Entry 7RZF (electron microscopy, 3.40 A resolution); this record covers chains A and b of the 4 polymer chains in the assembly.

== Chain A ==
Molecule: Cysteine-free Insulin-degrading enzyme
Organism: Homo sapiens
Notes: EC 3.4.24.56
Reference sequence: P14735 (IDE_HUMAN); residue numbers follow UniProt; this construct covers 1-1011
Sequence (1011 residues; row label = number of the first residue in the row):
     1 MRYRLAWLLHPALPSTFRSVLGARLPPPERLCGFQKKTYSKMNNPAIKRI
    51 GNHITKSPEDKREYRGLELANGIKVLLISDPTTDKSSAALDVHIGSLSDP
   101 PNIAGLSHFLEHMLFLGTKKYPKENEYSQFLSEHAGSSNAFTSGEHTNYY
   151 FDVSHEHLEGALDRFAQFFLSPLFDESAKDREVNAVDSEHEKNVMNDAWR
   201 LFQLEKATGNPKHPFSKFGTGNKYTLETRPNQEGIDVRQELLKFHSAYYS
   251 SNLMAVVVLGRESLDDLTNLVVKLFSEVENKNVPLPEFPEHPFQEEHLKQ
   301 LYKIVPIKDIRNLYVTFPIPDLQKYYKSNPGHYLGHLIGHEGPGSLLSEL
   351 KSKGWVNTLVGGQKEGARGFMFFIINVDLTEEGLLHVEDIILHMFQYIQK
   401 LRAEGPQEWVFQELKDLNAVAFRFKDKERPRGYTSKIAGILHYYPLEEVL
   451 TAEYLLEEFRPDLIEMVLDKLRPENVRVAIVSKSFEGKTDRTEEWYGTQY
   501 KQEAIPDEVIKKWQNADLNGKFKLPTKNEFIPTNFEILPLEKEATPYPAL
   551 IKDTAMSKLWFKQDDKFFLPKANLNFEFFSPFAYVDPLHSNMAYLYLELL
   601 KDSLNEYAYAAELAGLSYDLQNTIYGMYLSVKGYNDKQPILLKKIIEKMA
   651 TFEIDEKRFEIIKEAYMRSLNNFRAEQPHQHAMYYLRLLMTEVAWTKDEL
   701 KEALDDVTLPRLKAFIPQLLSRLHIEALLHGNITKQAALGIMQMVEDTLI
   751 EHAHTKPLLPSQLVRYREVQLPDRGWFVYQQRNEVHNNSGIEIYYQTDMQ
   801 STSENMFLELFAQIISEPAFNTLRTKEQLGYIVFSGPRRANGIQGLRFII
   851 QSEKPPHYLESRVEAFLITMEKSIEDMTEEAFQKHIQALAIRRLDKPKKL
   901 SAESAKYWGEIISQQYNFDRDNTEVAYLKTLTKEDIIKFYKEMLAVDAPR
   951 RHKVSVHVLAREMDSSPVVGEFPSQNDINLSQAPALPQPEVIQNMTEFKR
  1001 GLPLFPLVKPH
Unresolved in the structure: 1-46, 964-980
Sequence notes: engineered mutation Leu-110 (Cys in P14735), Ser-171 (Cys in P14735), Ala-178 (Cys in P14735), Val-257 (Cys in P14735), Leu-414 (Cys in P14735), Asn-573 (Cys in P14735), Ser-590 (Cys in P14735), Ser-789 (Cys in P14735), Ala-812 (Cys in P14735), Ala-819 (Cys in P14735), Ser-904 (Cys in P14735), Ser-966 (Cys in P14735), Ser-974 (Cys in P14735)
Curated features (UniProtKB/Swiss-Prot):
  - motif: Glu-853 to Tyr-858 (SlyX motif)
  - active site: Glu-111 (Proton acceptor)
  - binding site (Zn(2+)): His-108, His-112, Glu-189
  - binding site (substrate): His-336 to Gly-342, Leu-359 to Gln-363
  - binding site (ATP): Arg-429, Asp-895 to Ser-901
  - modified residue (N6-succinyllysine): Lys-192, Lys-697
  - mutagenesis: Glu-111 (E111Q: Loss of catalytic activity), Ser-132 (S132C: Increases catalytic rate towards INS and amyloid; when associated with C-817), Asn-184 (N184C: Increases catalytic rate towards INS and amyloid; when associated with C-828), Pro-286 (P286G: Reduced enzyme activity), Gly-366 to Gly-369 (Reduced enzyme activity), Asp-426 (D426C: Increases catalytic rate towards INS and amyloid; when associated with C-899), Tyr-496 (Y496A: Strongly reduced enzyme activity), Phe-530 (F530A: Strongly increased enzyme activity), Arg-767 (R767A: Decreases dimerization. No effect on degradation of ANP. Retains the ability to degrade an aberrant form of ANP, when in the presence of both ANP and the aberrant ANP), Glu-817 (E817C: Increases catalytic rate towards INS and amyloid; when associated with C-132), Gln-828 (Q828C: Increases catalytic rate towards INS and amyloid; when associated with C-184), Tyr-831 (Y831F: No effect on catalytic activity), 1 further mutagenesis entry in UniProt

== Chain b ==
Molecule: Insulin B chain
Organism: Homo sapiens
Reference sequence: P01308 (INS_HUMAN); residues 1-30 here correspond to UniProt positions 25-54 (UniProt number = residue number + 24)
Sequence (30 residues; row label = number of the first residue in the row):
     1 FVNQHLCGSHLVEALYLVCGERGFFYTPLT
Unresolved in the structure: 6-30
Sequence notes: conflict Leu-29 (Lys53 in P01308)

== Chain A / chain b interface ==
Residue-residue contacts - 16 pairs, chain A then chain b:
  His-332(A) with Gln-4(b); His-5(b)
  Gly-335(A) with Val-2(b)
  Gly-339(A) with Phe-1(b), hydrogen bond (backbone-backbone)
  Glu-341(A) with Phe-1(b)
  Leu-359(A) with Phe-1(b)
  Val-360(A) with Phe-1(b); Asn-3(b)
  Gly-361(A) with Phe-1(b), hydrogen bond (backbone-backbone); Asn-3(b), hydrogen bond (backbone-backbone)
  Gly-362(A) with Asn-3(b)
  Gln-363(A) with Asn-3(b); Gln-4(b), hydrogen bond
  Lys-364(A) with Asn-3(b)
  Ile-374(A) with Asn-3(b)
  Tyr-609(A) with Phe-1(b), hydrogen bond (side chain-backbone)
Other interface residues (no listed pair), chain A (14 interface residues in all): His-336, His-340

== Summary ==
14 residues of chain A face 5 of chain b across their interface, with 5 hydrogen bonds. Polar contacts include
Gln-363(A)/Gln-4(b), Tyr-609(A)/Phe-1(b) and Gly-339(A)/Phe-1(b). From UniProt: active-site residue
Glu-111(A), 3 Zn2+-binding residues, 12 substrate-binding residues and 8 ATP-binding residues on chain A.
Here chain A is Cysteine-free Insulin-degrading enzyme and chain b is Insulin B chain, both from Homo sapiens.
Entry 7RZF (Insulin Degrading Enzyme O/pC) was determined by electron microscopy.
